Entry 8XGR (electron microscopy, 3.20 A resolution); this record covers chains G and R of the 5 polymer chains in the assembly.

Chain G:
Protein: Guanine nucleotide-binding protein G(I)/G(S)/G(O) subunit gamma-2, eGt-alpha
Organism: Bos taurus
Reference sequence: P63212 (GBG2_BOVIN); residues 1-71 carry their UniProt numbers (71 of 425 residues fall inside the UniProt entry; the rest is not from it)
Amino-acid sequence (434 residues; row label = number of the first residue in the row):
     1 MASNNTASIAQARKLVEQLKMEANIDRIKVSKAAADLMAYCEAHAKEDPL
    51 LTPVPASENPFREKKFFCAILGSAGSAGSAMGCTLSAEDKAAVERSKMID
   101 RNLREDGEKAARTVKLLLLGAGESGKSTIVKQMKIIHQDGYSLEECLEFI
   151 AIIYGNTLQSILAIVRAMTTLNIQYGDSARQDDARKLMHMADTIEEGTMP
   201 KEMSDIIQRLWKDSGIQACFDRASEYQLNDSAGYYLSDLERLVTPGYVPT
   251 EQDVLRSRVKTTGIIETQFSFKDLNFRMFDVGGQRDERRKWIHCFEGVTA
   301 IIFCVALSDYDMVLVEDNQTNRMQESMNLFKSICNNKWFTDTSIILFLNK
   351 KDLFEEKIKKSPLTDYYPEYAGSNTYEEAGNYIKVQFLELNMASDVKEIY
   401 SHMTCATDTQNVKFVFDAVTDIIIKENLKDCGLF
Not modelled in the structure: 1-8, 62-86, 133-263, 310-321
Differences from the reference sequence: linker (72-80)
Swiss-Prot annotation at these positions:
  - modified residue: Ala-2 (N-acetylalanine), Cys-68 (Cysteine methyl ester)
  - lipidation: Cys-68 (S-geranylgeranyl cysteine)

Chain R:
Protein: Endothelin receptor type B
Organism: Homo sapiens
Amino-acid sequence (609 residues; row label = number of the first residue in the row):
    27 EERGFPPDRATPLLQTAEIMTPPTKTLWPKGDYKDDDDKLAPAEVPKGDR
    77 TAGSPPRTISPPPCQGPIEIKETFKYINTVVSCLVFVLGIIGNSTLLRII
   127 YKNKCMRNGPNILIASLALGDLLHIVIDIPINVYKLLAEDWPFGAEMCKL
   177 VPFIQKASVGITVLSLCALSIDRYRAVASWSRIKGIGVPKWTAVEIVLIW
   227 VVSVVLAVPEAIGFDIITMDYKGSYLRICLLHPVQKTAFMQFYKTAKDWW
   277 LFSFYFCLPLAITAFFYTLMTCEMLRKKSGMQIALNDHLKQRREVAKTVF
   327 CLVLVFALCWLPLHLSRILKLTLYNQNDPNRCELLSFLLVLDYIGINMAS
   377 LNSCINPIALYLVSKRFKNCFKSCLCCWCQSFEEKQSLEEKQSCLKFKAN
   427 DHGYDNFRSSNKYSSSGSGGGGSGGSSSGGVFTLEDFVGDWEQTAAYNLD
   477 QVLEQGGVSSLLQNLAVSVTPIQRIVRSGENALKIDIHVIIPYEGLSADQ
   527 MAQIEEVFKVVYPVDDHHFKVILPYGTLVIDGVTPNMLNYFGRPYEGIAV
   577 FDGKKITVTGTLWNGNKIIDERLITPDGSMLFRVTINSGGSGGGGSGGSS
   627 SGGLEVLFQ
Not modelled in the structure: 27-85, 302-314, 404-635
Disulfides: Cys-90/Cys-358, Cys-174/Cys-255

Chain G / chain R interface:
Pairs across the interface (31; chain G residue first):
  Lys-272(G) / Ser-207(R)
  Leu-274(G) / Ser-207(R)
  Asp-395(G) / Gln-317(R)  hydrogen bond (backbone-side chain)
  Thr-420(G) / Trp-206(R)
  Asp-421(G) / Arg-318(R)  salt bridge
  Ile-423(G) / Lys-210(R)
  Lys-425(G) / Gln-317(R)
  Asn-427(G) / Ala-202(R)
  Asn-427(G) / Trp-206(R)
  Asn-427(G) / Ile-209(R)
  Leu-428(G) / Val-203(R)  hydrophobic
  Leu-428(G) / Met-300(R)  hydrophobic
  Asp-430(G) / Asn-134(R)
  Asp-430(G) / Pro-136(R)
  Asp-430(G) / Asn-137(R)  hydrogen bond (backbone-side chain)
  Cys-431(G) / Pro-136(R)  hydrophobic
  Cys-431(G) / Ile-140(R)
  Cys-431(G) / Arg-199(R)
  Cys-431(G) / Ala-202(R)  hydrophobic
  Gly-432(G) / Leu-386(R)
  Gly-432(G) / Val-389(R)
  Gly-432(G) / Ser-390(R)
  Leu-433(G) / Arg-199(R)
  Leu-433(G) / Met-296(R)  hydrophobic
  Leu-433(G) / Val-321(R)
  Leu-433(G) / Thr-324(R)
  Leu-433(G) / Val-325(R)  hydrophobic
  Phe-434(G) / Gln-317(R)
  Phe-434(G) / Val-321(R)
  Phe-434(G) / Val-389(R)
  Phe-434(G) / Lys-391(R)
Interface residues without a listed pair, chain G (17 interface residues in all): Ala-111, Asp-273, Ile-424
Interface residues without a listed pair, chain R (25 interface residues in all): Asp-198, Gly-211, Leu-315

Overview:
17 residues of chain G and 25 residues of chain R are in contact; the contacts include 2 hydrogen bonds and 1
salt bridge. Polar pairs include Asp-421(G)/Arg-318(R), Asp-395(G)/Gln-317(R) and Asp-430(G)/Asn-137(R).
Chain G is Guanine nucleotide-binding protein G(I)/G(S)/G(O) subunit gamma-2, eGt-alpha (Bos taurus) and chain
R is Endothelin receptor type B (Homo sapiens); the structure, ETB-eGt complex bound to endothelin-1, was
determined by electron microscopy.
